Entry 4N6A (X-ray diffraction, 1.75 A resolution); this record covers chain A.

# Chain A
Molecule: Serine Acetyltransferase Apoenzyme
Source organism: Glycine max
Notes: EC 2.3.1.30
UniProt: I1KHY6 (I1KHY6_SOYBN); residues 1-286 here = UniProt positions 1-286
Chain sequence (286 residues; each row starts with the number of its first residue):
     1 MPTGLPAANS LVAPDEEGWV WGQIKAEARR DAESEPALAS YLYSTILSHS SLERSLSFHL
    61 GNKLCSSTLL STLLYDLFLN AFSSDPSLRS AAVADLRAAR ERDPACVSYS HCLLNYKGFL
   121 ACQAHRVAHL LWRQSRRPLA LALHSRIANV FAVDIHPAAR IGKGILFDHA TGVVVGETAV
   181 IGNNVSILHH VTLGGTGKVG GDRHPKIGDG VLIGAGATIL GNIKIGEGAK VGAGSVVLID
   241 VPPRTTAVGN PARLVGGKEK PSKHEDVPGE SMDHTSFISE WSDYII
Unresolved in the structure: 1-13, 256-286
From the paper describing this entry:
  - catalytic residues: His169
  - catalytic residues: Asp154, His189 (proposed by the authors, not directly observed)
  - mutagenesis - D154A, D154N: decreased expression
  - mutagenesis - H169A, H189A: abolished catalytic activity
  - mutagenesis - D168A, D168N (10-fold), H169N (1,400-fold), H189N (30-fold): decreased catalytic activity
  - mutagenesis - R203A: abolished catalytic activity on serine
  - mutagenesis - E177Q (13-fold), R203K (500-fold), H204A: decreased catalytic activity on serine
  - mutagenesis - K230M (580-fold), T246A (6-fold): decreased catalytic activity on acetyl-CoA
  - mutagenesis - R253A: unchanged catalytic activity
  - mutagenesis - R253A (8-fold): decreased catalytic activity on CRC

# Summary
From the paper: catalytic residues His169, Asp154 and His189; D168A, D168N and H169N, among others, reduce
catalytic activity; 15 substitutions were tested in all.
Chain A is Serine Acetyltransferase Apoenzyme (Glycine max); the structure, Soybean Serine Acetyltransferase
Apoenzyme, was determined by X-ray diffraction, deposited together with 4N69 and 4N6B.
